Entry 9GEL (electron microscopy, 4.86 A resolution (low resolution: residue-level contacts below are approximate; hydrogen-bond / salt-bridge calls are withheld)); this record covers chains K and S of the 8 polymer chains in the assembly.

== Chain K ==
Molecule: Hexasomal DNA Strand 1
Sequence (152 nucleotides; numbered -70 to 81; the number before each row is that of its first residue; numbers below 1 keep their minus sign (DC-70 is residue -70)):
   -70 CAATATCCCG AGTACATGCA CAGGATGTAT ATATCTGACA CGTGCCTGGA GACTAGGGAG
   -10 TAATCCCCTT GGCGGTTAAA ACGCGGGGGA CAGCGCGTAC GTGCGTTTAA GCGGTGCTAG
    50 AGCTGTCTAC GACCAATTGA GCGGCCTCGG CA
Unresolved in the structure: -70 to -41, 73-81

== Chain S ==
Molecule: Histone H2A type 1-B/E
Organism: Homo sapiens
Reference sequence: P04908 (H2A1B_HUMAN); residues 1-129 here correspond to UniProt positions 2-130 (UniProt number = residue number + 1)
Amino-acid sequence (129 residues; row label = number of the first residue in the row):
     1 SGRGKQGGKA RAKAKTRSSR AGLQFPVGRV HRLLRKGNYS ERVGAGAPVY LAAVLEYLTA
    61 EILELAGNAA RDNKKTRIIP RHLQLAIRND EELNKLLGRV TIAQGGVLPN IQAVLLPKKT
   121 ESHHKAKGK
Unresolved in the structure: 1-10, 119-129
Swiss-Prot annotation at these positions:
  - modified residue: Ser1 (N-acetylserine), Arg3 (Citrulline), Lys5 (N6-(2-hydroxyisobutyryl)lysine), Lys9 (N6-(2-hydroxyisobutyryl)lysine), Lys13 (N6-(beta-hydroxybutyryl)lysine), Lys36 (N6-(2-hydroxyisobutyryl)lysine), Lys74 (N6-(2-hydroxyisobutyryl)lysine), Lys75 (N6-(2-hydroxyisobutyryl)lysine), Lys95 (N6-(2-hydroxyisobutyryl)lysine), Gln104 (N5-methylglutamine), Lys118 (N6-(2-hydroxyisobutyryl)lysine), Lys119 (N6-crotonyllysine), Thr120 (Phosphothreonine), Lys125 (N6-crotonyllysine)
  - cross-link (Glycyl lysine isopeptide (Lys-Gly)): Lys13 (interchain with G-Cter in ubiquitin), Lys15 (interchain with G-Cter in ubiquitin), Lys119 (interchain with G-Cter in ubiquitin)

== How chain K and chain S interact ==
Pairs across the interface (14; chain K residue first):
  DT37(K) - Arg42(S)
  DT37(K) - Val43(S)
  DT37(K) - Gly44(S)
  DT37(K) - Ala45(S)
  DA38(K) - Arg35(S)
  DA38(K) - Glu41(S)
  DA38(K) - Arg42(S)
  DA38(K) - Val43(S)
  DG45(K) - Lys13(S)
  DG45(K) - Ala14(S)
  DT57(K) - Thr76(S)
  DA58(K) - Lys75(S)
  DA58(K) - Thr76(S)
  DA58(K) - Arg77(S)
Interface residues without a listed pair, chain K (6 interface residues in all): DT44
Interface residues without a listed pair, chain S (12 interface residues in all): Ala12

== Summary ==
The interface between chain K and chain S involves 6 residues on one side and 12 on the other.
Here chain K is Hexasomal DNA Strand 1 and chain S is Histone H2A type 1-B/E (Homo sapiens). Entry 9GEL
(CryoEM structure of the human INO80-Hexasome complex) was determined by electron microscopy.
